6MZF - chains B and F of the 14 polymer chains in the assembly; structure by X-ray diffraction, 4.40 A resolution (low resolution: residue-level contacts below are approximate; hydrogen-bond / salt-bridge calls are withheld).

== Chain B ==
Molecule: Tubulin beta chain
Organism: Sus scrofa
UniProtKB: P02554 (TBB_PIG); the author numbering skips numbers that UniProt does not, so the offset changes along the chain: 1-42 = UniProt 1-42; 45-360 = UniProt 43-358; 369-455 = UniProt 359-445
Amino-acid sequence (445 residues; numbered 1 to 455; 10 numbers in that range are skipped by the numbering (no residue carries them; nothing is unmodelled there); the number before each row is that of its first residue):
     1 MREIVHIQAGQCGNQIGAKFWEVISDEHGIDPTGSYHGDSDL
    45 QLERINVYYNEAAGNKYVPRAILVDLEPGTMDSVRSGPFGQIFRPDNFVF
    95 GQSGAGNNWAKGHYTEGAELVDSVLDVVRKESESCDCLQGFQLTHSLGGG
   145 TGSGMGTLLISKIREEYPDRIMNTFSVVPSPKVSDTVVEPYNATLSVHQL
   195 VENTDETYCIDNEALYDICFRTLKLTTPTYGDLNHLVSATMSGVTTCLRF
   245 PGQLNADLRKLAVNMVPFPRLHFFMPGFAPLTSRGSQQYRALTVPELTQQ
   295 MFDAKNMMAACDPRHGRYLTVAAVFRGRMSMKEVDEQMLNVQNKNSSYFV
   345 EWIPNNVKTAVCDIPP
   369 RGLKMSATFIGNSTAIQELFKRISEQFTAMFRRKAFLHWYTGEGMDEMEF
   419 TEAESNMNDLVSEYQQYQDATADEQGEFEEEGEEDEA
Unresolved in the structure: 55-61, 442-455
Residues lining bound ligands: GDP (guanosine-5'-diphosphate): G10, Q11, C12, Q15, I16, D69, N101, S140, G142, G143, G144, T145, G146, V171, P173, V177, S178, E183, N206, L209, Y224, L227, N228
UniProt features mapped onto this chain:
  - motif: M1 to I4 (MREI motif)
  - binding site (GTP): Q11, E71, S140, G144, T145, G146, N206, N228
  - binding site (Mg(2+)): E71
  - modified residue: S40 (Phosphoserine), K60 (N6-acetyllysine), S174 (Phosphoserine), T287 (Phosphothreonine), T292 (Phosphothreonine), R320 (Omega-N-methylarginine), E448 (5-glutamyl polyglutamate)
  - cross-link (Glycyl lysine isopeptide (Lys-Gly)): K60 (interchain with G-Cter in ubiquitin), K326 (interchain with G-Cter in ubiquitin)

== Chain F ==
Molecule: Designed ankyrin repeat protein (DARPIN) D1
Organism: Escherichia coli
Notes: antibody fragment or engineered binder
Amino-acid sequence (169 residues; numbered 1 to 169; the number before each row is that of its first residue):
     1 MRGSHHHHHHGSDLGKKLLEAARAGQDDEVRILMANGADVNATDASGLTP
    51 LHLAATYGHLEIVEVLLKHGADVNAIDIMGSTPLHLAALIGHLEIVEVLL
   101 KHGADVNAVDTWGDTPLHLAAIMGHLEIVEVLLKHGADVNAQDKFGKTAF
   151 DISIDNGNEDLAEILQKLN
Unresolved in the structure: 1-12, 168-169

== Interface between chain B and chain F ==
Residue-residue contacts (34):
  P175(B) with M123(F); G124(F)
  K176(B) with N158(F); D160(F)
  D179(B) with H125(F)
  V181(B) with I90(F); M123(F); H125(F)
  E207(B) with G157(F)
  F214(B) with D160(F)
  R215(B) with E159(F); D160(F)
  R390(B) with N156(F)
  E393(B) with I122(F); I152(F); N156(F)
  Q394(B) with I122(F)
  A397(B) with L89(F); I122(F)
  M398(B) with I90(F); M123(F)
  R400(B) with W112(F); D114(F)
  R401(B) with L86(F); L89(F); D110(F); W112(F); D114(F); L119(F)
  A403(B) with I90(F)
  F404(B) with Y57(F); I90(F)
  H406(B) with R23(F); Y57(F)
Also at the interface, not in a pair above, chain B (20 interface residues in all): P184, Y210, D211
Also at the interface, not in a pair above, chain F (20 interface residues in all): S81

== Summary ==
The chain B/chain F interface involves 20 residues from each chain. Chain B binds GDP. UniProt lists 8
GTP-binding residues and Mg2+-binding residue E71(B) on chain B.
Here chain B is Tubulin beta chain (Sus scrofa) and chain F is Designed ankyrin repeat protein (DARPIN) D1
(Escherichia coli). Entry 6MZF (Structural Basis of Tubulin Recruitment and Assembly by Microtubule
Polymerases with Tumor Overexpressed Gene (TOG) Domain ...) was determined by X-ray diffraction together with
6MZE and 6MZG from the same study.
